PDB entry 4D1N | X-ray diffraction, 2.03 A resolution | chains A and D of the 4 polymer chains in the assembly

== Chain A (and D) ==
Protein: Nitric oxide synthase, brain
Organism: Homo sapiens
Notes: chain D of this document is another copy of the same molecule, construct and numbering; everything in this record applies to it too
Reference sequence: P29475 (NOS1_HUMAN); numbering as in UniProt (aligned over 302-721)
Amino-acid sequence (420 residues; row label = number of the first residue in the row):
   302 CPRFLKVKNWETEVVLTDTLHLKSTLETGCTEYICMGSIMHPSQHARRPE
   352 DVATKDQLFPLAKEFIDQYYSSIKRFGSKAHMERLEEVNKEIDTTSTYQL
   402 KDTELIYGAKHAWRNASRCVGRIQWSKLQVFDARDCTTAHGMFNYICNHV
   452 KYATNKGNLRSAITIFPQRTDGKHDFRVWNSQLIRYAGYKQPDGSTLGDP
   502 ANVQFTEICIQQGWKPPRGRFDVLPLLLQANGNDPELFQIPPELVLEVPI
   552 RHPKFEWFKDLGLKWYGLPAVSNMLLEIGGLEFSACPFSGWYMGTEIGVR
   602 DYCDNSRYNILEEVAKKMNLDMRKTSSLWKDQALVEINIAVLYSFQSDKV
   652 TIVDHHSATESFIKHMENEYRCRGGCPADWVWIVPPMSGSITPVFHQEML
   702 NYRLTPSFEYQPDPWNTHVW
Sequence notes: engineered mutation Ala354 (Arg in P29475), Asp357 (Gly in P29475)
Ion coordination: Zn2+: Cys331, Cys336 (shared with 2 residues of chain B); heme Fe near Cys420 (its only coordinating residue here)
Small-molecule neighbours:
  - arginine (ARG): Gln483, Trp566, Tyr567, Pro570, Val572, Gly591, Trp592, Tyr593, Glu597, Asp602
  - tetrahydrobiopterin (H4B), molecule 1: Trp311, Trp681, Phe696, His697, Gln698, Glu699
  - tetrahydrobiopterin (H4B), molecule 2: Ser339, Met341, Arg601, Val682, Trp683
  - heme (HEM): Trp414, Ala417, Arg419, Cys420, Val421, Gly422, Gln425, Leu429, Ser462, Met575, Phe589, Ser590, Gly591, Trp592, Met594, Glu597, Val654, Trp683, Phe709, Tyr711
Curated features (UniProtKB/Swiss-Prot):
  - binding site ((6R)-L-erythro-5,6,7,8-tetrahydrobiopterin): Ser339, Val682, Trp683, Phe696
  - binding site (heme b): Cys420, Tyr711
  - binding site (L-arginine): Gln483, Trp592, Tyr593, Glu597
From the paper describing this entry:
  - specificity-determining residues: Met341, Asp602 (citing earlier work)

== How chain A and chain D interact ==
Contacting residue pairs (5; chain A residue first):
  Glu333(A) - Glu333(D)
  Tyr334(A) - Cys302(D)
  Tyr334(A) - Pro303(D)
  Ile335(A) - Cys302(D)  hydrophobic
  His346(A) - Glu328(D)  salt bridge
Interface features reported in the paper:
  - pairs named by the authors: His346(A)-Glu328(D) (hydrogen bond)

== Overview ==
The chain A/chain D interface involves 4 residues from each chain, with 1 salt bridge. The salt-bridged pair
is His346(A)-Glu328(D). The paper describes a hydrogen bond between His346(A) and Glu328(D). Ligands of chain
A: arginine, heme and tetrahydrobiopterin. The paper reports specificity determinants Met341(A) and Asp602(A).
Chain A and chain D are both Nitric oxide synthase, brain (Homo sapiens); the structure, Structure of human
nNOS heme domain with L-Arg bound, was determined by X-ray diffraction together with 4D1O and 4D1P from the
same study.
